Entry 7ON1 (electron microscopy, 3.35 A resolution); this record covers chains b and J of the 12 polymer chains in the assembly.

# Chain b
Molecule: Histone H4
Source organism: Saccharomyces cerevisiae
UniProt: A0A6A5Q1V3 (A0A6A5Q1V3_YEASX); numbering as in UniProt (aligned over 1-103)
Chain sequence (105 residues; each row starts with the number of its first residue; numbers below 1 keep their minus sign (Gly-1 is residue -1)):
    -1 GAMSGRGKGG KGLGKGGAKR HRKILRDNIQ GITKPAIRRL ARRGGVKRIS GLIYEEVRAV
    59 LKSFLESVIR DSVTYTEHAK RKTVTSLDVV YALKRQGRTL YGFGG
Not modelled in the structure: -1 to 24
Construct notes: expression tag (-1 to 0)

# Chain J
Molecule: 123-nt DNA strand
Source organism: Escherichia coli
Sequence (123 nucleotides; numbered -61 to 61; the number before each row is that of its first residue; numbers below 1 keep their minus sign (DT-61 is residue -61)):
   -61 TATCTGACAC GTGCCTGGAG ACTAGGGAGT AATCCCCTTG GCGGTTAAAA CGCGGGGGAC
    -1 AGCGCGTACG TGCGTTTAAG CGGTGCTAGA GCTGTCTACG ACCAATTGAG CGGCCTCGGC
    59 ACC

# Interface between chain b and chain J
Pairs across the interface (10; chain b residue first):
  Arg36(b) - DG8(J)  salt bridge to the phosphate
  Arg46(b) - DC7(J)  sugar contact
  Arg46(b) - DG8(J)  phosphate contact
  Ile47(b) - DG8(J)  hydrogen bond to the phosphate
  Ser48(b) - DC7(J)  hydrogen bond to the phosphate
  Gly49(b) - DC7(J)  hydrogen bond to the phosphate
  Lys80(b) - DG27(J)  salt bridge to the phosphate
  Lys80(b) - DA28(J)  hydrogen bond to the phosphate
  Thr81(b) - DG27(J)  hydrogen bond to the phosphate
  Thr81(b) - DA28(J)  hydrogen bond to the phosphate
Also at the interface, not in a pair above, chain b (8 interface residues in all): Arg79

# Summary
8 residues of chain b and 4 residues of chain J are in contact, with 6 hydrogen bonds and 2 salt bridges.
Polar pairs include Ile47(b)-DG8(J), Ser48(b)-DC7(J) and Gly49(b)-DC7(J).
Chain b is Histone H4 (Saccharomyces cerevisiae) and chain J is a 123-nt DNA strand (Escherichia coli); the
structure, Cenp-A nucleosome in complex with Cenp-C, was determined by electron microscopy.
